PDB entry 3APQ | X-ray diffraction, 1.84 A resolution | chain A

Chain A:
Protein: DnaJ homolog subfamily C member 10
From: Mus musculus
Notes: fragment: j-trx1 domain
Reference sequence: Q9DC23 (DJC10_MOUSE); residue numbers follow UniProt; this construct covers 34-242
Chain sequence (210 residues; each row starts with the number of its first residue):
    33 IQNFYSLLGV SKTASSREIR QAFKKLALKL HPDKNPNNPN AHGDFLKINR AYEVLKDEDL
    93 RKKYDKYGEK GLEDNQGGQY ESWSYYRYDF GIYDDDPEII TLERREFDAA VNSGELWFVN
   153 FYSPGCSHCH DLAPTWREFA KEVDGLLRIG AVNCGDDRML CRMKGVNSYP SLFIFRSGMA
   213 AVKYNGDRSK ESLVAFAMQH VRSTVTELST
Disordered / not traced: 241-242
Construct notes: expression tag (33)
Swiss-Prot annotation at these positions:
  - mutagenesis: Cys158 (C158A: Abolishes disulfide reductase activity; when associated with A-161; A-480; A-483; A-588; A-591; A-700 and A-703), Cys161 (C161A: Abolishes disulfide reductase activity; when associated with A-158; A-480; A-483; A-588; A-591; A-700 and A-703)
Disulfide bonds: Cys158-Cys161, Cys186-Cys193

Summary:
UniProt lists 2 mutagenesis sites.
Chain A is DnaJ homolog subfamily C member 10 (Mus musculus); the structure, Crystal structure of J-Trx1
fragment of ERdj5, was determined by X-ray diffraction, deposited together with 3APO and 3APS.
